Entry 2IA8 (X-ray diffraction, 1.48 A resolution); this record covers chain A.

[Chain A]
Molecule: Cytochrome c peroxidase, mitochondrial
Source organism: Saccharomyces cerevisiae
Notes: EC 1.11.1.5
UniProtKB: P00431 (CCPR_YEAST); residues 4-294 here correspond to UniProt positions 71-361 (UniProt number = residue number + 67)
Amino-acid sequence (291 residues; numbered 4 to 294; the number before each row is that of its first residue):
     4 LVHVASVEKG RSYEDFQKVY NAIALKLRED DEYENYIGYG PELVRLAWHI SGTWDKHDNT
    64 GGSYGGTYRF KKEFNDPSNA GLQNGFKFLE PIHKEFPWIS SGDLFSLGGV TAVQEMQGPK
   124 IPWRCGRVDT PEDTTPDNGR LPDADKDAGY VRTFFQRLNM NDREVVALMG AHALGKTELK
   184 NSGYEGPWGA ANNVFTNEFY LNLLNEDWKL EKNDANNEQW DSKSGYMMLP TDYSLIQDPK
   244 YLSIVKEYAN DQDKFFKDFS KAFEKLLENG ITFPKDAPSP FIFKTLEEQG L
Construct notes: engineered mutation Glu37 (Asp104 in P00431), Glu45 (Val112 in P00431), Glu181 (His248 in P00431); variant Ile53 (Thr120 in P00431), Gly152 (Asp219 in P00431)
Swiss-Prot annotation at these positions:
  - active site: His52 (Proton acceptor), Trp191 (Tryptophan radical intermediate)
  - binding site (heme b): His175
  - site: Arg48 (Transition state stabilizer)
  - modified residue: Tyr153 (Phosphotyrosine)
Ion coordination: heme Fe near His175 (its only coordinating residue here)
Small-molecule neighbours: heme (HEM): Pro44, Glu45, Val47, Arg48, Trp51, Pro145, Asp146, Ala147, Val154, Phe158, Leu171, Met172, Ala174, His175, Leu177, Gly178, Lys179, Thr180, Glu181, Asn184, Ser185, Tyr187, Trp191, Leu232, Thr234, Phe262, Phe266

[In short]
Ligands of chain A: heme. UniProt lists active-site residues His52 and Trp191 and heme b-binding residue
His175.
Chain A is Cytochrome c peroxidase, mitochondrial (Saccharomyces cerevisiae); the structure, Kinetic and
Crystallographic Studies of a Redesigned Manganese-Binding Site in Cytochrome c Peroxidase, was determined by
X-ray diffraction together with 2ICV from the same study.
